3S7K - chains A and B; structure by X-ray diffraction, 1.90 A resolution.

== Chain A ==
Protein: Prothrombin
Source organism: Homo sapiens
Notes: EC 3.4.21.5; fragment: Thrombin light chain; engineered mutation(s): Y225P
UniProtKB: P00734 (THRB_HUMAN); residues 1-14 here correspond to UniProt positions 336-349 (UniProt number = residue number + 335)
Amino-acid sequence (35 residues; each row starts with the number of its first residue; a row labelled like 14A-14M holds insertion residues (14A, then the next letters in order)):
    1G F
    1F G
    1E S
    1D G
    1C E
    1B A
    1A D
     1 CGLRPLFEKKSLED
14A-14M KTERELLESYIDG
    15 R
Disordered / not traced: 1G, 1F, 1E, 1D
Bound ions: K+: Tyr14J (shared with Tyr134(B) of chain B)
UniProt features mapped onto this chain:
  - site: Arg15 (Cleavage)

== Chain B ==
Protein: Prothrombin
Source organism: Homo sapiens
Notes: EC 3.4.21.5; fragment: Thrombin heavy chain
UniProtKB: P00734 (THRB_HUMAN); the construct lacks a stretch of the UniProt sequence and is renumbered around it, so the offset changes along the chain: 16-36 = UniProt 364-384; 37-60 = UniProt 386-409; 61-77 = UniProt 419-435; 78-97 = UniProt 437-456; 7 more segments
Amino-acid sequence (259 residues; row label = number of the first residue in the row; note: 1 number in that range is skipped by the numbering (no residue carries it; nothing is unmodelled there); a row labelled like 60A-60I holds insertion residues (60A, then the next letters in order)):
    16 IVEGSDAEIGMSPWQVMLFRK
   36A S
    37 PQELLCGASLISDRWVLTAAHCLL
60A-60I YPPWDKNFT
    61 ENDLLVRIGKHSRTRYE
   77A R
    78 NIEKISMLEKIYIHPRYNWR
   97A E
    98 NLDRDIALMKLKKPVAFSDYIHPVCLPDRETA
129A-129C ASL
   130 LQAGYKGRVTGWGNLKETWT
149A-149E ANVGK
   150 GQPSVLQVVNLPIVERPVCKDSTRIRITDNMFCAG
  184A Y
   185 KP
186A-186D DEGK
   187 RGDACEGDSGGPFVMKSP
204A-204B FN
   205 NRWYQMGIVSWGE
   219 GCD
  221A R
   222 DGKPGFYTHVFRLKKWIQKVIDQFGE
Disordered / not traced: 149, 149A-149E, 247
Disulfide bonds: Cys42-Cys58, Cys168-Cys182, Cys191-Cys220
Differences from the reference sequence: engineered mutation Pro225 (Tyr600 in P00734)
Bound ions: K+: Tyr134 (shared with Tyr14J(A) of chain A)
UniProt features mapped onto this chain:
  - region: Ala183 to Val200 (High affinity receptor-binding region which is also known as the TP508 peptide)
  - active site (Charge relay system): His57, Asp102, Ser195
  - glycosylation: Asn60G (N-linked (GlcNAc...) (complex) asparagine)
From the paper describing this entry:
  - conformationally variable residues (loop rearrangement, side-chain flip): Trp215 to Glu217
  - mutagenesis - Y225P: abolished binding to Na+
  - catalytic residues: His57, Asp102, Gly193, Ser195 (citing earlier work)

== How chain A and chain B interact ==
Disulfides between the chains: Cys1(A)-Cys122(B)
Pairs across the interface (60):
  Cys1(A) with Pro120(B); Val121(B); Cys122(B), disulfide; Arg206(B), hydrogen bond (backbone-side chain)
  Asp1A(A) with His119(B), salt bridge; Arg206(B)
  Ala1B(A) with Arg206(B), hydrogen bond (backbone-side chain)
  Gly2(A) with Trp29(B); Pro120(B), hydrogen bond (backbone-backbone); Cys122(B); Arg206(B); Trp207(B), hydrogen bond (backbone-backbone)
  Leu3(A) with His119(B), hydrogen bond (backbone-side chain); Asn205(B); Arg206(B)
  Arg4(A) with Gly25(B); Met26(B), hydrogen bond (side chain-backbone); Pro28(B); Trp29(B); Arg137(B); Trp207(B)
  Pro5(A) with Ser115(B); Asp116(B); His119(B)
  Leu6(A) with Ile24(B); Gly25(B); Asp116(B)
  Phe7(A) with Glu23(B); Ile24(B); Gly25(B); Met26(B), hydrophobic
  Glu8(A) with Lys202(B), salt bridge; Asn205(B); Trp207(B), hydrogen bond
  Lys9(A) with His119(B)
  Asp14(A) with Glu23(B); Met26(B); Arg137(B), salt bridge; Trp207(B)
  Lys14A(A) with Glu23(B), hydrogen bond (backbone-side chain)
  Thr14B(A) with Arg137(B), hydrogen bond; Asn159(B), hydrogen bond
  Glu14C(A) with Arg137(B); Lys202(B), salt bridge
  Glu14E(A) with Lys135(B), salt bridge; Asn159(B), hydrogen bond; Tyr184A(B), hydrogen bond
  Leu14F(A) with Lys135(B); Gly136(B); Asn159(B); Trp207(B), hydrophobic
  Leu14G(A) with Pro204(B), hydrophobic
  Ser14I(A) with Gly133(B); Tyr134(B); Lys135(B), hydrogen bond (side chain-backbone)
  Tyr14J(A) with Tyr134(B), hydrogen bond (backbone-side chain); Lys135(B), hydrogen bond (side chain-backbone); Met201(B); Lys202(B); Pro204(B), hydrophobic
Other interface residues (no listed pair), chain B (29 interface residues in all): Tyr117, Leu129C, Lys186D, Asn204B

== Summary ==
Chain A and chain B form an interface of 20 and 29 residues respectively; the contacts include 1 disulfide
bond, 15 hydrogen bonds and 5 salt bridges. Among the polar pairs are Asp1A(A)-His119(B), Glu8(A)-Lys202(B)
and Glu14E(A)-Lys135(B). From the paper: catalytic residues His57(B), Asp102(B) and Gly193(B) among others;
Y225P of chain B abolishes binding to Na+.
Here chain A is Prothrombin and chain B is Prothrombin, both from Homo sapiens. Entry 3S7K (Structure of
thrombin mutant Y225P in the E form) was determined by X-ray diffraction (same publication as 3QGN and 3S7H).
